5AE3 - chains C and D; structure by X-ray diffraction, 2.18 A resolution.

# Chain C (and D)
Molecule: Alkyldihydroxyacetonephosphate synthase, peroxisomal
Organism: Cavia porcellus
Notes: EC 2.5.1.26; chain D of this document is another copy of the same molecule, construct and numbering; everything in this record applies to it too
Reference sequence: P97275 (ADAS_CAVPO); residue numbers follow UniProt; this construct covers 1-658
Amino-acid sequence (658 residues; row label = number of the first residue in the row):
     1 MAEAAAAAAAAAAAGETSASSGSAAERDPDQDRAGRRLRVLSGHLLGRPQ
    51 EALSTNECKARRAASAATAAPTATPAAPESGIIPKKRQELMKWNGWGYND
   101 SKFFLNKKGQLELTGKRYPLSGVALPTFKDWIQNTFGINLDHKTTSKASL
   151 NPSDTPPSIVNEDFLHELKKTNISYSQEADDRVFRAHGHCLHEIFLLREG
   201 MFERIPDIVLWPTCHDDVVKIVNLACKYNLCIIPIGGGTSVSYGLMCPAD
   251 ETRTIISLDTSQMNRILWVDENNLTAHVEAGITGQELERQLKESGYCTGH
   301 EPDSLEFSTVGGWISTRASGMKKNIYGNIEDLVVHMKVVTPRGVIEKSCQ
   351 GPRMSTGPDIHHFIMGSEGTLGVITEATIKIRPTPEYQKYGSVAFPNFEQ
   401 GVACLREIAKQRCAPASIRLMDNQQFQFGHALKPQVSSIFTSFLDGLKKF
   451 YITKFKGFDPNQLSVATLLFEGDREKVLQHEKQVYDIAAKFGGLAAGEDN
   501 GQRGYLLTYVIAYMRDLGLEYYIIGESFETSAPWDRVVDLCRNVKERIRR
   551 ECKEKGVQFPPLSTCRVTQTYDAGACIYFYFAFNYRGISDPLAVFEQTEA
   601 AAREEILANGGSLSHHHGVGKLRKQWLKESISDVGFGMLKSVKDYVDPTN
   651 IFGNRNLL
Unresolved in the structure: 1-83, 433-456 (chain D: 1-83, 432-459)
Swiss-Prot annotation at these positions:
  - region (Important for enzyme activity): H615 to H617, N654 to L658
  - active site: Y578 (Proton donor/acceptor)
  - binding site (FAD): P234 to S240, D303 to T309, T316 to S319, E368 to I374
  - binding site (substrate): R515
  - site: R419 (Important for enzyme activity)
  - modified residue: S65 (Phosphoserine), T74 (Phosphothreonine), K102 (N6-acetyllysine), K347 (N6-acetyllysine)
  - mutagenesis: H300 (H300A: Loss of activity), T309 (T309I: Impaired FAD binding and protein stability. Loss of activity), S367 (S367A: Strongly reduced activity), R419 (R419H: Loss of activity; R419K: Strongly reduced activity), L469 (L469P: Impaired FAD binding and protein stability. Loss of activity), R515 (R515L: Impaired FAD binding and protein stability. Loss of activity), C576 (C576A: No effect on activity), Y578 (Y578F: Loss of activity), H615 (H615A: Loss of activity), H616 (H616A: Loss of activity), H617 (H617A: Loss of activity)
Residues lining bound ligands:
  - AWB ([(2R,3S,6S,7R,8R)-3-[(3-formamido-2-oxidanyl-phenyl)carbonylamino]-8-hexyl-2,6-dimethyl-4,9-bis(oxidanylidene)-1,5-dioxonan-7-yl] 3-methylbutanoate): F128, W131, I132, F136, R419, M421, Q425, F428, G429, R503, G504, Y505, L506, L507, T508, I511, A512, M514, R515, L517, G518, I523, G525, E526, S527, L562, R566, Y580, F581
  - FAD (flavin-adenine dinucleotide): W96, H189, I233, P234, I235, G236, G237, G238, T239, S240, V241, G244, L245, T260, A280, P302, D303, S304, F307, S308, T309, G311, G312, W313, S315, T316, A318, S319, E368, G369, G372, V373, I374, A512, H616, H617, N654, N656
Reported in the primary citation:
  - binding site for AWB: R419, R566

# Chain C / chain D interface
Residue-residue contacts - 171 pairs, chain C then chain D:
  N272(C) with R406(D), hydrogen bond (backbone-side chain)
  N273(C) with R406(D); P533(D); W534(D), hydrogen bond (side chain-backbone); D535(D), hydrogen bond; D572(D); A573(D)
  L274(C) with R406(D); K410(D)
  T316(C) with S355(D), hydrogen bond (backbone-side chain)
  R317(C) with R353(D), hydrogen bond (backbone-side chain); M354(D); S355(D); G357(D), hydrogen bond (side chain-backbone); D359(D)
  A318(C) with R353(D), hydrogen bond (backbone-side chain)
  S319(C) with R353(D)
  I325(C) with R412(D), hydrogen bond (backbone-side chain)
  N328(C) with R353(D)
  E330(C) with R353(D), salt bridge
  T340(C) with V634(D)
  R342(C) with V634(D)
  G343(C) with V634(D)
  V344(C) with S632(D)
  I345(C) with S632(D); V634(D), hydrophobic; M638(D), hydrophobic
  E346(C) with I631(D); S632(D)
  K347(C) with S630(D)
  S348(C) with E629(D), hydrogen bond (side chain-backbone); S630(D), hydrogen bond (backbone-backbone)
  C349(C) with S612(D)
  Q350(C) with P533(D)
  G351(C) with P533(D)
  P352(C) with S531(D); A532(D); Y571(D), hydrophobic; G574(D); A575(D)
  R353(C) with R317(D), hydrogen bond (side chain-backbone); A318(D), hydrogen bond (side chain-backbone); S319(D); N328(D); E330(D), salt bridge; S531(D), hydrogen bond (backbone-side chain); Y571(D); H615(D), hydrogen bond (side chain-backbone); H616(D)
  M354(C) with R317(D), hydrogen bond (backbone-side chain); S612(D); S614(D); H615(D)
  S355(C) with T316(D), hydrogen bond (side chain-backbone); R317(D); S614(D), hydrogen bond (backbone-backbone); H615(D), hydrogen bond (backbone-backbone); H616(D); G618(D), hydrogen bond (side chain-backbone); V619(D)
  T356(C) with L613(D); S614(D); V619(D); L627(D); I631(D)
  G357(C) with R317(D), hydrogen bond (backbone-side chain); G366(D)
  P358(C) with R317(D); H362(D); F363(D); M365(D); G366(D); L639(D), hydrophobic; L657(D)
  D359(C) with R317(D); H362(D)
  I360(C) with I631(D); G635(D); M638(D), hydrophobic
  H362(C) with P358(D); D359(D), hydrogen bond (backbone-backbone); H362(D), hydrogen bond
  F363(C) with P358(D); F363(D), hydrophobic; L639(D), hydrophobic; V642(D), hydrophobic
  M365(C) with P358(D)
  G366(C) with G357(D); P358(D)
  K380(C) with D572(D), salt bridge
  R382(C) with K410(D), hydrogen bond (side chain-backbone); R412(D)
  R406(C) with N272(D), hydrogen bond (side chain-backbone); N273(D); L274(D)
  K410(C) with R382(D), hydrogen bond (backbone-side chain)
  R412(C) with I325(D), hydrogen bond (side chain-backbone); R382(D)
  K476(C) with Q483(D)
  Q479(C) with Q479(D)
  Q483(C) with K476(D), hydrogen bond
  S531(C) with R353(D), hydrogen bond (side chain-backbone); M354(D)
  A532(C) with P352(D)
  P533(C) with N273(D); Q350(D); G351(D)
  W534(C) with N272(D); N273(D), hydrogen bond (backbone-side chain)
  D535(C) with D270(D); N273(D), hydrogen bond (backbone-side chain)
  Y571(C) with P352(D), hydrophobic; R353(D)
  D572(C) with N273(D); K380(D), salt bridge
  A573(C) with N273(D); P352(D), hydrophobic
  G574(C) with P352(D)
  A575(C) with P352(D)
  G610(C) with C349(D)
  G611(C) with C349(D)
  S612(C) with C349(D); M354(D)
  L613(C) with T356(D)
  S614(C) with M354(D); S355(D), hydrogen bond (backbone-backbone)
  H615(C) with R353(D), hydrogen bond (backbone-side chain); M354(D); S355(D), hydrogen bond (backbone-backbone)
  H616(C) with R353(D); S355(D)
  G618(C) with S355(D)
  V619(C) with S355(D); T356(D)
  L627(C) with T356(D)
  E629(C) with S348(D), hydrogen bond (backbone-side chain)
  S630(C) with K347(D); S348(D), hydrogen bond (backbone-backbone)
  I631(C) with E346(D); T356(D); I360(D)
  S632(C) with V344(D); I345(D); E346(D)
  D633(C) with Y645(D)
  V634(C) with T340(D); R342(D); G343(D); I345(D), hydrophobic; Y645(D)
  G637(C) with Y645(D)
  M638(C) with I345(D), hydrophobic; F363(D), hydrophobic; V642(D), hydrophobic; Y645(D); V646(D), hydrophobic
  L639(C) with P358(D), hydrophobic; I360(D), hydrophobic; F363(D), hydrophobic
  S641(C) with S641(D); V642(D); Y645(D)
  V642(C) with F363(D), hydrophobic; S641(D); V642(D), hydrophobic
  Y645(C) with V634(D); G637(D); M638(D); S641(D)
  V646(C) with M638(D), hydrophobic
  L657(C) with P358(D)
Also at the interface, not in a pair above, chain C (84 interface residues in all): D270, Y326, I329, V334, S367, A409, H617, G635
Also at the interface, not in a pair above, chain D (86 interface residues in all): Y326, I329, V334, S367, P383, A409, Q411, G610, G611, H617, D633

# Overview
84 residues of chain C and 86 residues of chain D are in contact, with 35 hydrogen bonds and 4 salt bridges.
Polar pairs include E330(C)-R353(D), K380(C)-D572(D) and N272(C)-R406(D). Chain C binds compound AWB and
flavin-adenine dinucleotide. The paper reports a binding site for AWB at R419(C) and R566(C).
Chain C and chain D are both Alkyldihydroxyacetonephosphate synthase, peroxisomal (Cavia porcellus); the
structure, Ether Lipid-Generating Enzyme AGPS in complex with antimycin A, was determined by X-ray diffraction
together with 5ADZ, 5AE1 and 5AE2 from the same study.
